PDB entry 3OAA | X-ray diffraction, 3.26 A resolution | chains C and H of the 8 polymer chains in the assembly

== Chain C ==
Name: ATP synthase subunit alpha
From: Escherichia coli DH1
Notes: EC 3.6.3.14
Reference sequence: C9QXA2 (C9QXA2_ECOD1); residue numbers follow UniProt; this construct covers 1-513
Sequence (513 residues; numbered 1 to 513; the number before each row is that of its first residue):
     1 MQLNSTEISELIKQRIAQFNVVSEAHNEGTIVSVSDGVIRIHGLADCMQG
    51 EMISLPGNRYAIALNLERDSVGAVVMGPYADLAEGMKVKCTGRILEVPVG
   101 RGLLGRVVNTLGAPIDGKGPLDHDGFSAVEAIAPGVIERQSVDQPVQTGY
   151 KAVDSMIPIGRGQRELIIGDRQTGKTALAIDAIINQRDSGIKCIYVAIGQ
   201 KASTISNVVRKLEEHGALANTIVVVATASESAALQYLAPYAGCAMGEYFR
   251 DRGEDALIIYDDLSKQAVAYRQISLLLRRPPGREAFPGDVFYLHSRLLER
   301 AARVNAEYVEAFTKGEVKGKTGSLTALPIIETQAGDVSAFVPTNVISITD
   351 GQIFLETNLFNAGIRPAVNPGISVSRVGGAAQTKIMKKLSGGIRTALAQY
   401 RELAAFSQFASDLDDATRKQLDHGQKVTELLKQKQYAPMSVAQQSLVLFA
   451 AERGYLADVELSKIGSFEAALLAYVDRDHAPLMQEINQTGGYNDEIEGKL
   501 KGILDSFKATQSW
Disordered / not traced: 1-24, 512-513
Bound ions: Mg2+: Thr176 (together with AMP-PNP)
Residues lining bound ligands:
  - ADP (adenosine-5'-diphosphate): Ser375, Arg376, Val377
  - AMP-PNP (ANP; phosphoaminophosphonic acid-adenylate ester): Tyr150, Asp170, Arg171, Gln172, Thr173, Gly174, Lys175, Thr176, Ala177, Glu331, Phe360, Arg365, Pro366, Gln433, Lys434, Gln435

== Chain H ==
Name: ATP synthase epsilon chain
From: Escherichia coli DH1
Reference sequence: C9QXA5 (C9QXA5_ECOD1); residues 1-138 here correspond to UniProt positions 2-139 (UniProt number = residue number + 1)
Sequence (138 residues; each row starts with the number of its first residue):
     1 AMTYHLDVVSAEQQMFSGLVEKIQVTGSEGELGIYPGHAPLLTAIKPGMI
    51 RIVKQHGHEEFIYLSGGILEVQPGNVTVLADTAIRGQDLDEARAMEAKRK
   101 AEEHISSSHGDVDYAQASAELAKAIAQLRVIELTKKAM

== Interface between chain C and chain H ==
Residue-residue contacts - 8 pairs, chain C then chain H:
  Ala405(C) - Ala122(H)
  Ala405(C) - Lys123(H)
  Ala405(C) - Ala126(H)  hydrophobic
  Phe406(C) - Ala119(H)  hydrophobic
  Phe409(C) - Ala122(H)  hydrophobic
  Asp414(C) - Ser106(H)
  Asp415(C) - Ile105(H)
  Asp415(C) - Ser106(H)  hydrogen bond (side chain-backbone)
Interface residues without a listed pair, chain C (6 interface residues in all): Asp412
Interface residues without a listed pair, chain H (9 interface residues in all): Tyr114, Ser118, Leu121

== Overview ==
6 residues of chain C and 9 residues of chain H are in contact; the contacts include 1 hydrogen bond. The
hydrogen-bonded pair is Asp415(C)-Ser106(H). Bound to chain C: AMP-PNP and ADP.
Here chain C is ATP synthase subunit alpha and chain H is ATP synthase epsilon chain, both from Escherichia
coli DH1. Entry 3OAA (Structure of the E.coli F1-ATP synthase inhibited by subunit Epsilon) was determined by
X-ray diffraction.
